PDB entry 9MN5 | electron microscopy, 3.04 A resolution | chains B and N of the 5 polymer chains in the assembly

[Chain B]
Protein: Dimethyladenosine transferase 2, mitochondrial
Organism: Homo sapiens
Notes: EC 2.1.1.-
UniProt: Q9H5Q4 (TFB2M_HUMAN); residue numbers follow UniProt; this construct covers 1-396
Amino-acid sequence (396 residues; numbered 1 to 396; the number before each row is that of its first residue):
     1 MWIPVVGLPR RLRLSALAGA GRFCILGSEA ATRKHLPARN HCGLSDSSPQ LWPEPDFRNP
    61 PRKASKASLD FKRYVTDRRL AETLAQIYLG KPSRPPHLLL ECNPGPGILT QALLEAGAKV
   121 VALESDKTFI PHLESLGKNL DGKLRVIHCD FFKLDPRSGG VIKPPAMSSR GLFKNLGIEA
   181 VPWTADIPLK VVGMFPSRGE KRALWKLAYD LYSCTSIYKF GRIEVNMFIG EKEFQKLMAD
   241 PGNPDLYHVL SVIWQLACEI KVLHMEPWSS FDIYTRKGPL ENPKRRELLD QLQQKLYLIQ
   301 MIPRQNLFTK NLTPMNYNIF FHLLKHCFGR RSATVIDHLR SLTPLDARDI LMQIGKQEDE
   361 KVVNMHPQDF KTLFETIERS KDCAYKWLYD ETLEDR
Not modelled in the structure: 1-70, 395-396
Swiss-Prot annotation at these positions:
  - region: Arg330, Arg331 (DNA-binding)
  - binding site (S-adenosyl-L-methionine): Val75, Glu124, Asp150
  - mutagenesis: Gly105 (G105A: Abolishes methyltransferase activity), Arg330 (R330A: Impairs transcription initiation; when associated with A-331), Arg331 (R331A: Impairs transcription initiation; when associated with A-330)
Reported in the primary citation:
  - binding site for Non-Template strand (chain N): Arg157, Ser158, Gly159, Arg202, Tyr209, Glu394
  - specificity-determining residues: Arg202

[Chain N]
Molecule: Non-Template strand
Sequence (60 nucleotides; numbered -9 to 50; the number before each row is that of its first residue; numbers below 1 keep their minus sign (DG-9 is residue -9)):
    -9 GAAAATAATG TGTTAGTTGG GGGGTGACTG TTAAAAGTGC ATACCGCCAA AAGATAGGCC
Not modelled in the structure: -9 to 0

[Interface between chain B and chain N]
Pairs across the interface (21):
  Arg157(B) with DA39(N), hydrogen bond to the base; DA40(N), base contact
  Ser158(B) with DA40(N), phosphate contact; DA41(N), base contact
  Gly159(B) with DA41(N), base contact
  Lys163(B) with DA42(N), salt bridge to the phosphate
  Lys201(B) with DG36(N), salt bridge to the phosphate; DC37(N), salt bridge to the phosphate
  Arg202(B) with DC37(N), hydrogen bond to the base; DC38(N), salt bridge to the phosphate; DA39(N), phosphate contact; DA40(N), salt bridge to the phosphate
  Trp205(B) with DC37(N), hydrogen bond to the phosphate; DA39(N), phosphate contact
  Tyr209(B) with DC38(N), base contact; DA39(N), stacking on the base
  Lys236(B) with DG36(N), salt bridge to the phosphate
  His248(B) with DG36(N), sugar contact
  Val249(B) with DC37(N), phosphate contact
  Lys325(B) with DC38(N), hydrogen bond to the sugar
  Glu394(B) with DC38(N), hydrogen bond to the base
Also at the interface, not in a pair above, chain B (15 interface residues in all): Val161, Lys206
Also at the interface, not in a pair above, chain N (8 interface residues in all): DC35

[Overview]
15 residues of chain B and 8 residues of chain N are in contact, with 5 hydrogen bonds, 6 salt bridges and 1
aromatic stacking contact. Polar pairs include Arg157(B)-DA39(N), Arg202(B)-DC37(N) and Glu394(B)-DC38(N). The
paper reports a binding site for Non-Template strand (chain N) at Arg157(B), Ser158(B) and Gly159(B) among
others; the specificity determinant Arg202(B).
Here chain B is Dimethyladenosine transferase 2, mitochondrial (Homo sapiens) and chain N is Non-Template
strand. Entry 9MN5 (Structure of the human mitochondrial open transcription initiation complex, IC0) was
determined by electron microscopy (same publication as 9MN4, 9MN6, 9MN7, 9MN8, 9MN9 and 9MNA).
